7M2W - chains C and G of the 12 polymer chains in the assembly; structure by electron microscopy, 3.00 A resolution.

== Chain C ==
Protein: Tubulin gamma chain
Organism: Saccharomyces cerevisiae (strain ATCC 204508 / S288c)
UniProt: P53378 (TBG_YEAST); residues 1-473 here = UniProt positions 1-473
Amino-acid sequence (473 residues; numbered 1 to 473; the number before each row is that of its first residue):
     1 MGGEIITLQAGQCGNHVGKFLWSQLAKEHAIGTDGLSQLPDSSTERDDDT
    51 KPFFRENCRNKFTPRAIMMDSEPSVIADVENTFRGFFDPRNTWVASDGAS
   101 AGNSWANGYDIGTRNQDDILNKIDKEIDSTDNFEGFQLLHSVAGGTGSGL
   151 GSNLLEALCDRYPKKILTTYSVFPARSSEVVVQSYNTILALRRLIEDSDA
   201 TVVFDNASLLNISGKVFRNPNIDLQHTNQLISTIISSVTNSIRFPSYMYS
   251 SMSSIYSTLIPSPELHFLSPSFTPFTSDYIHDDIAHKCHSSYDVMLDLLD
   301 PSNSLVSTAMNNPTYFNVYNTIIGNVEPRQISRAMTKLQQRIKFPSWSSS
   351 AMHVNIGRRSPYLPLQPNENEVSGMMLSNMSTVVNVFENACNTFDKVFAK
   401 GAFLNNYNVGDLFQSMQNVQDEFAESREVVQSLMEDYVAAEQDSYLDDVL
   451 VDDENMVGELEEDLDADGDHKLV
Not modelled in the structure: 1-2, 279-284, 454-473
Construct notes: engineered mutation Cys-58 (Ser in P53378), Cys-288 (Gly in P53378)
Residues lining bound ligands: GTP (guanosine-5'-triphosphate): Gly-11, Gln-12, Cys-13, His-16, Asp-70, Asn-103, Ser-141, Ala-143, Gly-144, Gly-145, Thr-146, Gly-147, Gln-183, Asn-206, Leu-224, Gln-225, Thr-227, Asn-228, Ile-231

== Chain G ==
Protein: Spindle pole body component SPC97
Organism: Saccharomyces cerevisiae (strain ATCC 204508 / S288c)
UniProt: P38863 (SPC97_YEAST); residues 1-823 here = UniProt positions 1-823
Amino-acid sequence (823 residues; each row starts with the number of its first residue):
     1 MEIKEVDDRAELLRYTNNIPLLGKLVNHQPLWSTNPKLKSFSLEKISAPD
    51 QRRVQEALVVKDLLNVLIGLEGTYIRYFNDYEPSDPETPIEFKIAKKMDP
   101 SFKTFSRRIVRYGKQYMILTRAYEKWSDTSFGMVLQRFAYEIRRFLEDVY
   151 LKTLVERLERDFNKVPNFSIRELEQIINETEVNKQMELLYNIYEEIFREI
   201 EERRTNQSSQEDFNNFMDSMKNESSLHLRLMVAFDTTVYPVPKGGAILKI
   251 FQQKILENLGDRSSVMFLKKLLNNISQDYCTMLYEWLTQGILNDPYQEFM
   301 TYDDLEGKTDNIFDTRDRAWDTQYFIRKDVLLRDCDSEEDKNLLFKMLRT
   351 GILLKVVRASLQIPTIPSNSSDITIQEINDFADLMEGSNLELYVDKCYSR
   401 ANEIFLKLFFQGYDLINVLKHLQQIFLGYQSGHNVLKFLTKNMGELTKHY
   451 RNDNNANYDKLLQNFELERQSENPNNLMRQLLMIQFDTETLPQVLSHYLQ
   501 IYPEVPENNSANDDSDPLMHANNFKNMNAILFDELSKERTGAYHGSNLEL
   551 YTPKSAIYHLKFDINIPYPLNIIISRTCMIKYQIILRYQLVLQYHSRLLD
   601 ETWMDLNKTPSWKYRGYSHTVKRRIVRATRVLHAKMNHFIKTIMEYFNQN
   651 VIDKEVYSLEKCYRNPTLAVAIQNELEGGLTNIMTNRCLSDLIPLQLQIF
   701 DIVYKFCKFIKSMRAKLCQLDPVLYEKHKSGMMKTLNEGYRTNNGGQEDV
   751 GYQEDAALELIQKLIEYISNASSIFRKCLINFTQELSTEKFDFYDSSSVD
   801 AAGIERVLYSIVPPRSASASSQR
Not modelled in the structure: 211-221, 307-317, 506-551, 726-750, 792-800, 815-823

== Interface between chain C and chain G ==
Pairs across the interface (85):
  Thr-44(C) / Asn-473(G)  hydrogen bond (backbone-side chain)
  Thr-44(C) / Asn-475(G)  hydrogen bond
  Glu-45(C) / His-421(G)  salt bridge
  Asp-47(C) / Lys-420(G)  salt bridge
  Asp-47(C) / Gln-430(G)
  Asp-49(C) / His-433(G)
  Asn-132(C) / Thr-440(G)
  Pro-163(C) / Lys-608(G)
  Lys-164(C) / Met-604(G)
  Lys-165(C) / Lys-608(G)  hydrogen bond (backbone-side chain)
  Ile-166(C) / Met-604(G)  hydrophobic
  Glu-196(C) / Lys-613(G)
  Asp-199(C) / Asn-607(G)
  Asp-199(C) / Lys-608(G)  salt bridge
  Pro-245(C) / Gln-430(G)
  Pro-245(C) / His-433(G)
  Ser-246(C) / Gly-432(G)  hydrogen bond (backbone-backbone)
  Tyr-247(C) / Gly-428(G)
  Tyr-247(C) / Tyr-429(G)
  Tyr-247(C) / Gln-593(G)  hydrogen bond (backbone-side chain)
  Tyr-247(C) / Asn-648(G)
  Tyr-247(C) / Ile-652(G)  hydrophobic
  Tyr-247(C) / Asp-653(G)
  Met-248(C) / Gln-593(G)
  Met-248(C) / Lys-641(G)
  Met-248(C) / Met-644(G)  hydrophobic
  Met-248(C) / Glu-645(G)  hydrogen bond (side chain-backbone)
  Met-248(C) / Asn-648(G)  hydrogen bond
  Tyr-249(C) / Lys-641(G)
  Tyr-249(C) / Glu-645(G)  hydrogen bond
  Ser-250(C) / Gly-432(G)  hydrogen bond (side chain-backbone)
  Ser-250(C) / His-433(G)  hydrogen bond (side chain-backbone)
  Ser-250(C) / Leu-436(G)
  Ser-251(C) / Leu-436(G)
  Ser-253(C) / Asp-600(G)
  Ser-253(C) / Met-604(G)  hydrogen bond
  Ser-254(C) / Asp-600(G)  hydrogen bond (backbone-side chain)
  Ser-254(C) / Lys-641(G)
  Tyr-256(C) / Trp-603(G)  hydrophobic
  Ser-257(C) / Asp-600(G)
  Ser-257(C) / Trp-603(G)
  Ser-257(C) / Asn-637(G)  hydrogen bond (backbone-side chain)
  Ser-257(C) / Lys-641(G)
  Thr-258(C) / Asn-637(G)
  Thr-258(C) / His-638(G)
  Thr-258(C) / Lys-641(G)
  Ile-260(C) / Trp-603(G)  hydrogen bond (backbone-side chain)
  Ser-262(C) / Arg-630(G)
  Pro-263(C) / Asn-607(G)
  Pro-263(C) / Lys-613(G)
  Pro-263(C) / Arg-630(G)
  Glu-264(C) / Arg-615(G)
  Asn-317(C) / His-638(G)
  Pro-328(C) / Gln-649(G)
  Pro-328(C) / Asn-650(G)
  Ser-332(C) / Ala-802(G)
  Met-335(C) / Tyr-809(G)
  Thr-336(C) / Glu-805(G)
  Thr-336(C) / Tyr-809(G)  hydrogen bond
  Gln-339(C) / Tyr-809(G)
  Ser-346(C) / Pro-814(G)
  Ser-349(C) / His-638(G)
  Ser-349(C) / Ser-810(G)
  Ser-350(C) / Tyr-809(G)  hydrogen bond (side chain-backbone)
  Ala-351(C) / Ser-810(G)
  His-353(C) / His-638(G)  hydrogen bond
  His-353(C) / Lys-641(G)
  His-353(C) / Thr-642(G)
  His-353(C) / Glu-645(G)  salt bridge
  Val-354(C) / Glu-645(G)  hydrogen bond (backbone-side chain)
  Val-354(C) / Gln-649(G)  hydrogen bond (backbone-side chain)
  Ile-356(C) / Gln-649(G)
  Arg-358(C) / Gln-430(G)
  Asp-436(C) / Arg-615(G)  salt bridge
  Tyr-445(C) / Arg-627(G)  hydrogen bond
  Leu-446(C) / Val-631(G)  hydrophobic
  Asp-448(C) / Arg-623(G)  salt bridge
  Asp-448(C) / Arg-624(G)
  Val-449(C) / Arg-623(G)
  Val-449(C) / Arg-624(G)  hydrogen bond (backbone-side chain)
  Val-449(C) / Arg-627(G)
  Val-449(C) / Ala-628(G)
  Asp-452(C) / Arg-624(G)  hydrogen bond (backbone-side chain)
  Asp-453(C) / Arg-624(G)  salt bridge
  Asp-453(C) / Ser-769(G)  hydrogen bond
Also at the interface, not in a pair above, chain C (55 interface residues in all): Cys-159, Leu-167, Pro-261, Ile-331, Trp-347, Ser-348, Ser-432
Also at the interface, not in a pair above, chain G (48 interface residues in all): Leu-427, Asn-476, Leu-606, Val-656, Gly-803, Arg-806

== Summary ==
The interface between chain C and chain G involves 55 residues on one side and 48 on the other, with 23
hydrogen bonds and 7 salt bridges. Polar pairs include Glu-45(C)/His-421(G), Asp-47(C)/Lys-420(G) and
Asp-199(C)/Lys-608(G). Bound to chain C: GTP.
Here chain C is Tubulin gamma chain and chain G is Spindle pole body component SPC97, both from Saccharomyces
cerevisiae (strain ATCC 204508 / S288c). Entry 7M2W (Engineered disulfide cross-linked closed conformation of
the Yeast gamma-TuRC(SS)) was determined by electron microscopy together with 7M2X, 7M2Y, 7M2Z and 7M3P from
the same study.
